PDB entry 9N5V | electron microscopy, 2.76 A resolution | chains A and B of the 3 polymer chains in the assembly

# Chain A
Molecule: NfnA
Source organism: Thermococcus sibiricus
UniProt: C6A4M3 (C6A4M3_THESM); residues 1-963 here = UniProt positions 1-963
Sequence (963 residues; numbered 1 to 963; the number before each row is that of its first residue):
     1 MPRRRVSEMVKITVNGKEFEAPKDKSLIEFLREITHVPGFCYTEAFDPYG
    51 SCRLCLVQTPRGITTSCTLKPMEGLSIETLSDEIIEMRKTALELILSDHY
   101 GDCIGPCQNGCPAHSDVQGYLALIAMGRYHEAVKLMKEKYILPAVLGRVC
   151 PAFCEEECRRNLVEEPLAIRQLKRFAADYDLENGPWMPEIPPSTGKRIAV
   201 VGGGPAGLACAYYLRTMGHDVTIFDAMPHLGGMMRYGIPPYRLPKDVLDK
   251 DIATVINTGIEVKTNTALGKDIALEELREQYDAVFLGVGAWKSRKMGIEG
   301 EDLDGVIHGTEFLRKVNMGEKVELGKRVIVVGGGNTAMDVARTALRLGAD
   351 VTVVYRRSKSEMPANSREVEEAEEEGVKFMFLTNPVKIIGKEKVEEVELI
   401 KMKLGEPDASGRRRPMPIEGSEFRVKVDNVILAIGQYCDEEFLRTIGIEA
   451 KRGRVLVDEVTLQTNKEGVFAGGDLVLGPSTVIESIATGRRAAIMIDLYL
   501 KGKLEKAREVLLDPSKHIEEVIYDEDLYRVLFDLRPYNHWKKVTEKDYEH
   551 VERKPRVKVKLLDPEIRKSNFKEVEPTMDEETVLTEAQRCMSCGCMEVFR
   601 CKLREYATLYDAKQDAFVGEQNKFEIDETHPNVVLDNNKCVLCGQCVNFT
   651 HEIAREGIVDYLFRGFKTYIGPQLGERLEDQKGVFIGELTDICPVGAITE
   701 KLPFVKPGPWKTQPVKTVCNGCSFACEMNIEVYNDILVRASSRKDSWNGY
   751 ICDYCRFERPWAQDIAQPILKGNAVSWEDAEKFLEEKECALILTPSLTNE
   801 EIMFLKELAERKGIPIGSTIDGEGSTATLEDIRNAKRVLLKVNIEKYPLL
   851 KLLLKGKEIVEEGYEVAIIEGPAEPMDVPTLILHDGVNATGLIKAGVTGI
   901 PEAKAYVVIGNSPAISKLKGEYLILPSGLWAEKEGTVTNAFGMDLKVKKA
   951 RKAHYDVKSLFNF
Not modelled in the structure: 1-9, 408-411, 961-963
Metal / ion sites: 2Fe-2S cluster Fe: Cys41, Cys52, Cys55, Cys67; 4Fe-4S cluster Fe site 1: His99, Cys103, Cys595, Cys601; 4Fe-4S cluster Fe site 2: Cys107, Cys158, Cys590, Cys593; 4Fe-4S cluster Fe site 3: Cys111, Cys150, Cys154, Lys173; 4Fe-4S cluster Fe site 4: Cys640, Cys643, Cys646, Cys693; 4Fe-4S cluster Fe site 5: Cys719, Cys722, Cys726, Cys752
Small-molecule neighbours:
  - FAD (flavin-adenine dinucleotide): Val149, Pro151, Val201, Gly202, Gly203, Gly204, Pro205, Ala206, Gly207, Phe224, Asp225, Ala226, Met227, Gly231, Gly232, Met233, Met234, Gly237, Ile238, Arg242, Ala267, Leu268, Gly287, Val288, Gly289, Trp291, Thr310, Leu313, Asn335, Thr336, Asp339, Asn365, Gln436, Phe442, Gly472, Gly473, Asp474, Leu475, Ser480, Thr481, Val482, Ser485
  - 2Fe-2S cluster (FES): Ile28, Gly39, Phe40, Cys41, Tyr42, Tyr49, Gly50, Ser51, Cys52, Arg53, Leu54, Cys55, Thr65, Cys67
  - 4Fe-4S cluster (SF4), molecule 1: His99, Gly101, Asp102, Cys103, His539, Cys595, Glu597, Val598, Cys601, Leu603, Arg604, Lys639, Val695
  - 4Fe-4S cluster (SF4), molecule 2: Pro106, Cys107, Val117, Gln118, Leu121, Cys158, Arg159, Arg160, Leu167, Ile169, Cys590, Met591, Ser592, Cys593
  - 4Fe-4S cluster (SF4), molecule 3: Cys111, Pro112, Val117, Tyr120, Tyr140, Leu146, Cys150, Ala152, Phe153, Cys154, Ile169, Arg170, Lys173, Ile483
  - 4Fe-4S cluster (SF4), molecule 4: Cys640, Val641, Leu642, Cys643, Gly644, Gln645, Cys646, Ile670, Cys693, Pro694, Val695, Ala697, Ile698
  - 4Fe-4S cluster (SF4), molecule 5: Cys719, Gly721, Cys722, Phe724, Ala725, Cys726, Ile751, Cys752, Tyr754, Cys755, Pro848, Leu849

# Chain B
Molecule: NfnB
Source organism: Thermococcus sibiricus
UniProt: A0A117L1A0 (A0A117L1A0_9EURY); numbering as in UniProt (aligned over 1-602)
Sequence (602 residues; each row starts with the number of its first residue):
     1 MSEIKAIAVGMNSCGIAAGARETYEAVKEELEKRNLDIKLKIVGCVGMCY
    51 REPLLDIITDNEIITYGHVTPDRVPRIIEEHVINGKPIEDWVVKKDWWEN
   101 GQRKTWDFDGYFVKQKKIVLENSGYIDPENIEEYIAAGGYEALKKAFKMK
   151 PEEIIDFITKSGLRGRGGAGFPTGLKWKFTRDAPGDEKYIVCNADEGDPG
   201 AFMDRNVLEGDPHRVIEGMIIGAYAIGATKGFIYVRAEYPLAIKRLRIAL
   251 KQAREKGFLGENILGSGFSFEIVIKEGAGAFVCGEETALIASIEGKRGMP
   301 RPRPPYPAQKGLWGRPTNINNVETWANVPWIIKHGWEAYAALGTEKSKGT
   351 KVFALSGKIKHGGNVEVPMGITLREILYEIGGGTKTGKKIKAVQLGGPSG
   401 GCIPDYLFNTPVDYESVTATGAIMGSGGMVVMDEDTCMVDVAKFFLDFTV
   451 KESCGKCTFCRLGTKRMWELLDKITKGEGALEDIEKLEKLAPLVKTGSLC
   501 GLGQTAPNPVLTTLKYFKDEYLAHIEGRCPAKVCKPLIKYVIITEKCTGC
   551 TACAIMCPVKAISGERGKPHLINQEACIKCGTCYEVCRFNAIEITDAKKE
   601 GE
Not modelled in the structure: 1, 560-565, 598-602
Metal / ion sites: Zn2+ site 1: Cys14, Cys45, Cys49; Zn2+ site 2: Cys437, His524, Cys529, Cys534; 4Fe-4S cluster Fe site 1: Cys454, Cys457, Cys460, Cys500; 4Fe-4S cluster Fe site 2: Cys547, Cys550, Cys553; 4Fe-4S cluster Fe site 3: Cys557, Cys577, Cys580
Small-molecule neighbours:
  - FMN (flavin mononucleotide): Gly165, Arg166, Gly167, Gly168, Thr173, Lys176, Asn193, Asp195, Glu196, Gly197, Asp204, Phe281, Gly284, Glu285, Glu286, Ile319, Asn320, Asn321, Thr324, Gly501, Leu502
  - NAD (nicotinamide-adenine-dinucleotide): Gly167, Gly168, Ala169, Phe171, Lys176, Phe179, Asp198, Phe281, Glu286, Arg303, Tyr306, Pro307, Ala308, Gln309, Ile319, Ile423, Met424, Gly425, Ser426, Thr505
  - 4Fe-4S cluster (SF4), molecule 1: Val282, Pro300, Ser453, Cys454, Gly455, Lys456, Cys457, Cys460, Arg461, Ser498, Leu499, Cys500, Leu502, Gly503
  - 4Fe-4S cluster (SF4), molecule 2: Tyr540, Cys557, Val559, Ile572, Cys577, Ile578, Lys579, Cys580, Gly581, Thr582, Cys583
  - 4Fe-4S cluster (SF4), molecule 3: Ile542, Cys547, Thr548, Cys550, Thr551, Cys553, His570, Val586, Cys587, Arg588, Ala591, Ile592
Reported in the primary citation:
  - binding site for NAD: Glu286, Arg303
  - specificity-determining residues: Glu286
  - binding site for flavin mononucleotide: Phe281

# Chain A / chain B interface
Contacting residue pairs (56):
  Tyr49(A) - Lys456(B)
  Gly50(A) - Cys457(B)
  Gly50(A) - Leu499(B)
  Ser51(A) - Lys456(B)
  Ser51(A) - Cys457(B)
  Ser51(A) - Thr458(B)  hydrogen bond (backbone-backbone)
  Cys52(A) - Thr458(B)  hydrogen bond (backbone-side chain)
  Arg53(A) - Cys457(B)
  Arg53(A) - Thr458(B)
  Arg53(A) - Phe459(B)
  Arg53(A) - Gly497(B)
  Arg53(A) - Ser498(B)  hydrogen bond (side chain-backbone)
  Arg53(A) - Leu499(B)
  Ile63(A) - Thr496(B)
  Thr68(A) - Pro302(B)
  Glu86(A) - Lys489(B)
  Met87(A) - Phe459(B)
  Met87(A) - Leu493(B)
  Met87(A) - Thr496(B)
  Met87(A) - Gly497(B)
  Thr90(A) - Leu490(B)
  Thr90(A) - Leu493(B)
  Ala91(A) - Phe459(B)  hydrophobic
  Leu94(A) - Phe459(B)  hydrophobic
  Leu94(A) - Leu462(B)
  Leu94(A) - Gly463(B)
  Leu94(A) - Arg466(B)
  Ile95(A) - Thr458(B)
  Ile95(A) - Leu462(B)
  Ser97(A) - Arg466(B)
  Asp98(A) - Leu462(B)
  Ala616(A) - Lys486(B)  hydrogen bond (backbone-side chain)
  Phe617(A) - Lys486(B)
  Phe617(A) - Lys489(B)
  Phe617(A) - Leu490(B)  hydrophobic
  Gly619(A) - Arg466(B)
  Glu620(A) - Lys465(B)  salt bridge
  Glu620(A) - Arg466(B)  hydrogen bond (backbone-side chain)
  Glu620(A) - Glu469(B)
  Val641(A) - Arg461(B)  hydrogen bond (backbone-side chain)
  Leu642(A) - Lys456(B)
  Leu642(A) - Arg461(B)
  Tyr661(A) - Arg297(B)
  Phe663(A) - Arg297(B)  hydrogen bond (backbone-side chain)
  Arg664(A) - Lys451(B)
  Arg664(A) - Glu452(B)  salt bridge
  Arg664(A) - Ser453(B)
  Arg664(A) - Cys454(B)
  Gly665(A) - Ser453(B)  hydrogen bond (backbone-backbone)
  Gly665(A) - Cys454(B)  hydrogen bond (backbone-backbone)
  Gly665(A) - Gly455(B)
  Gly665(A) - Arg461(B)
  Phe666(A) - Arg461(B)
  Phe666(A) - Leu462(B)  hydrophobic
  Phe666(A) - Arg466(B)
  Thr668(A) - Cys454(B)
Interface residues without a listed pair, chain A (30 interface residues in all): Pro48, Leu56, Leu662
Interface residues without a listed pair, chain B (26 interface residues in all): Met299

# Summary
30 residues of chain A face 26 of chain B across their interface, with 9 hydrogen bonds and 2 salt bridges.
Polar contacts include Glu620(A)-Lys465(B), Arg664(A)-Glu452(B) and Cys52(A)-Thr458(B). The paper reports a
binding site for NAD at Glu286(B) and Arg303(B); a binding site for flavin mononucleotide at Phe281(B).
Chain A is NfnA and chain B is NfnB, both from Thermococcus sibiricus; the structure, Structure of the
NAD(H)-bound Thermococcus sibiricus NfnABC complex, was determined by electron microscopy together with 9N5U
from the same study.
